1I8U - chain A; structure by X-ray diffraction, 1.90 A resolution.

# Chain A
Protein: Endo-1,4-beta-xylanase A
Source organism: Thermotoga maritima
Notes: EC 3.2.1.8; fragment: c2 domain (residues 871-1059)
Reference sequence: Q60037 (XYNA_THEMA); residues 0-188 here correspond to UniProt positions 871-1059 (UniProt number = residue number + 871)
Amino-acid sequence (189 residues; numbered 0 to 188; the number before each row is that of its first residue; numbering starts at 0):
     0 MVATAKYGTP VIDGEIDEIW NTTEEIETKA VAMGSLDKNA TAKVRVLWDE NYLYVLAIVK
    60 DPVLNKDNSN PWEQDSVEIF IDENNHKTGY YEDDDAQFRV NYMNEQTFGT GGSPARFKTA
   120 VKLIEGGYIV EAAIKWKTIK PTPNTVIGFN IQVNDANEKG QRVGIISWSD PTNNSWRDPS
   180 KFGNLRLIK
Bound ions: Ca2+ site 1: V10, D12, E14, D16, E130; Ca2+ site 2: D60, V62, D74, D154, A155; Ca2+ site 3: D81, N83, E91, D93, D94

# Summary
The Ca2+ site 1 is built by V10, D12, E14, D16 and E130. D60, V62, D74, D154 and A155 form the Ca2+ site 2.
Chain A is Endo-1,4-beta-xylanase A (Thermotoga maritima); the structure, Family 9 carbohydrate-binding module
from thermotoga maritima xylanase 10A, was determined by X-ray diffraction together with 1I82 and 1I8A from
the same study.
